PDB entry 8VNB | X-ray diffraction, 1.72 A resolution | chains c and B of the 6 polymer chains in the assembly

Chain c:
Molecule: 8-nt DNA strand
Sequence (8 nucleotides; numbered 414 to 421; the number before each row is that of its first residue):
   414 GAGAGTCA

Chain B:
Molecule: Intron-encoded endonuclease I-PpoI
From: Physarum polycephalum
Notes: EC 3.1.-.-
UniProtKB: Q94702 (PPO1_PHYPO); residues 202-363 here correspond to UniProt positions 2-163 (UniProt number = residue number - 200)
Amino-acid sequence (162 residues; row label = number of the first residue in the row):
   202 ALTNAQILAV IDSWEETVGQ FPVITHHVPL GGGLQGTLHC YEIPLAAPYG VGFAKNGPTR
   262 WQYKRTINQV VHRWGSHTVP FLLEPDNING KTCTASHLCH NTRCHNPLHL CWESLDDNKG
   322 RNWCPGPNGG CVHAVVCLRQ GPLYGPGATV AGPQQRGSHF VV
Bound ions: Zn2+ site 1: Cys241, Cys300, Cys305, His310; Mg2+: Asn319 (shared with 1 residue of chain C); Zn2+ site 2: Cys325, Cys332, His334, Cys338

How chain c and chain B interact:
Contacting residue pairs - 20 pairs, chain c then chain B:
  DG414(c) - Arg261(B)  base contact
  DG414(c) - Thr295(B)  phosphate contact
  DG414(c) - Ala296(B)  phosphate contact
  DG414(c) - Ser297(B)  phosphate contact
  DG414(c) - His298(B)  salt bridge to the phosphate
  DG414(c) - Leu316(B)  sugar contact
  DG414(c) - Asn319(B)  hydrogen bond to the phosphate
  DA415(c) - Asn257(B)  base contact
  DA415(c) - Arg261(B)  salt bridge to the phosphate
  DA415(c) - Thr279(B)  phosphate contact
  DA415(c) - Thr295(B)  phosphate contact
  DA415(c) - Ala296(B)  hydrogen bond to the phosphate
  DA415(c) - Trp313(B)  phosphate contact
  DG416(c) - Asn257(B)  hydrogen bond to the base
  DG416(c) - Gln263(B)  base contact
  DG416(c) - Gly276(B)  hydrogen bond to the phosphate
  DA417(c) - Asn257(B)  base contact
  DA417(c) - Gln263(B)  base contact
  DA417(c) - Arg274(B)  hydrogen bond to the base
  DG418(c) - Arg274(B)  hydrogen bond to the base
Other interface residues (no listed pair), chain B (15 interface residues in all): Trp275, Thr303

Summary:
Chain c and chain B form an interface of 5 and 15 residues respectively; the contacts include 6 hydrogen bonds
and 2 salt bridges. Among the polar pairs are DG416(c)-Asn257(B), DA417(c)-Arg274(B) and DG418(c)-Arg274(B).
The Zn2+ site 1 is built by Cys241(B), Cys300(B), Cys305(B) and His310(B).
Here chain c is an 8-nt DNA strand and chain B is Intron-encoded endonuclease I-PpoI (Physarum polycephalum).
Entry 8VNB (Homing endonuclease I-PpoI-DNA complex:reaction at pH8.0 (Tris) with 500 uM Mg2+ for 240s) was
determined by X-ray diffraction, deposited together with 8VMO, 8VMP, 8VMQ, 8VMR, 8VMS, 8VMT and 35 further
entries.
